PDB entry 8ASN | X-ray diffraction, 2.57 A resolution | chains B and C of the 9 polymer chains in the assembly

# Chain B
Protein: Tubulin beta-2B chain
Source organism: Bos taurus
UniProtKB: Q6B856 (TBB2B_BOVIN); the author numbering skips numbers that UniProt does not, so the offset changes along the chain: 1-42 = UniProt 1-42; 45-360 = UniProt 43-358; 369-455 = UniProt 359-445
Chain sequence (445 residues; each row starts with the number of its first residue; note: 10 numbers in that range are skipped by the numbering (no residue carries them; nothing is unmodelled there)):
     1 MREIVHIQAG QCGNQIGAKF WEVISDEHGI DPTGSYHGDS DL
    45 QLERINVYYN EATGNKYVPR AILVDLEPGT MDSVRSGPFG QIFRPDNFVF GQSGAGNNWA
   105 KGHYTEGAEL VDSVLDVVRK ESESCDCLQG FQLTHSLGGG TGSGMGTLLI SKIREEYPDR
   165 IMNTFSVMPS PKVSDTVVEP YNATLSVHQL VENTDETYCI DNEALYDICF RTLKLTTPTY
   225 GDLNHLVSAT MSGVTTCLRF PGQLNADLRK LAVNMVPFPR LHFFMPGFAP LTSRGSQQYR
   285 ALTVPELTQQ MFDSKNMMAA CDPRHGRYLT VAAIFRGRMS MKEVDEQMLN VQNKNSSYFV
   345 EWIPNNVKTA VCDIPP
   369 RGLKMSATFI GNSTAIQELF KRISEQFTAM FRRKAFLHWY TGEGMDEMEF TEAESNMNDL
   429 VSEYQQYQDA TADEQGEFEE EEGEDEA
Not modelled in the structure: 1, 282, 369, 439-455
Metal / ion sites: Mg2+ site 1 near A9 (its only coordinating residue here); Mg2+ site 2: S140 (together with GDP)
Ligand contacts: GDP (guanosine-5'-diphosphate): A9, G10, Q11, C12, G13, Q15, I16, D69, N101, S140, G142, G143, G144, T145, G146, S147, V171, P173, V177, D179, E183, N206, L209, Y224, L227, N228
Swiss-Prot annotation at these positions:
  - motif: M1 to I4 (MREI motif)
  - binding site (GTP): Q11, E71, S140, G144, T145, G146, N206, N228
  - binding site (Mg(2+)): E71
  - modified residue: S40 (Phosphoserine), T57 (Phosphothreonine), K60 (N6-acetyllysine), S174 (Phosphoserine), T287 (Phosphothreonine), T292 (Phosphothreonine), R320 (Omega-N-methylarginine), E448 (5-glutamyl polyglutamate)
  - cross-link (Glycyl lysine isopeptide (Lys-Gly)): K60 (interchain with G-Cter in ubiquitin), K326 (interchain with G-Cter in ubiquitin)

# Chain C
Protein: Tubulin alpha-1B chain
Source organism: Bos taurus
UniProtKB: P81947 (TBA1B_BOVIN); numbering as in UniProt (aligned over 1-451)
Chain sequence (451 residues; row label = number of the first residue in the row):
     1 MRECISIHVG QAGVQIGNAC WELYCLEHGI QPDGQMPSDK TIGGGDDSFN TFFSETGAGK
    61 HVPRAVFVDL EPTVIDEVRT GTYRQLFHPE QLITGKEDAA NNYARGHYTI GKEIIDLVLD
   121 RIRKLADQCT GLQGFLVFHS FGGGTGSGFT SLLMERLSVD YGKKSKLEFS IYPAPQVSTA
   181 VVEPYNSILT THTTLEHSDC AFMVDNEAIY DICRRNLDIE RPTYTNLNRL ISQIVSSITA
   241 SLRFDGALNV DLTEFQTNLV PYPRIHFPLA TYAPVISAEK AYHEQLSVAE ITNACFEPAN
   301 QMVKCDPRHG KYMACCLLYR GDVVPKDVNA AIATIKTKRS IQFVDWCPTG FKVGINYQPP
   361 TVVPGGDLAK VQRAVCMLSN TTAIAEAWAR LDHKFDLMYA KRAFVHWYVG EGMEEGEFSE
   421 AREDMAALEK DYEEVGVDSV EGEGEEEGEE Y
Not modelled in the structure: 40-46, 57-58, 440-451
Ligand contacts: GTP (guanosine-5'-triphosphate): G10, Q11, A12, Q15, I16, D69, D98, A99, A100, N101, N102, S140, G142, G143, G144, T145, G146, I171, P173, V177, S178, T179, E183, N206, Y224, L227, N228, I231

# Interface between chain B and chain C
Pairs across the interface (35; chain B residue first):
  Q96(B) - M1(C)
  D179(B) - E254(C)
  D179(B) - K352(C)  hydrogen bond (backbone-side chain)
  T180(B) - T257(C)
  T180(B) - N258(C)  hydrogen bond
  V181(B) - N258(C)  hydrogen bond (backbone-side chain)
  V181(B) - P348(C)
  T221(B) - P325(C)
  T221(B) - K326(C)
  T221(B) - N329(C)
  A397(B) - W346(C)
  M398(B) - W346(C)
  R400(B) - S439(C)
  R401(B) - Y262(C)  hydrogen bond (backbone-side chain)
  R401(B) - D345(C)  salt bridge
  R401(B) - W346(C)
  R401(B) - E434(C)  hydrogen bond (side chain-backbone)
  R401(B) - V435(C)
  R401(B) - V437(C)  hydrogen bond (side chain-backbone)
  R401(B) - D438(C)
  R401(B) - S439(C)  hydrogen bond
  K402(B) - Y262(C)
  A403(B) - P261(C)
  A403(B) - Y262(C)
  A403(B) - W346(C)  hydrophobic
  F404(B) - T257(C)
  F404(B) - N258(C)
  F404(B) - V260(C)
  F404(B) - P261(C)  hydrogen bond (backbone-backbone)
  H406(B) - V260(C)  hydrogen bond (side chain-backbone)
  H406(B) - P261(C)  hydrogen bond (side chain-backbone)
  H406(B) - P263(C)
  W407(B) - Q256(C)
  W407(B) - T257(C)  hydrogen bond (side chain-backbone)
  W407(B) - V260(C)
Also at the interface, not in a pair above, chain B (19 interface residues in all): E71, G100, N101, V182, T220
Also at the interface, not in a pair above, chain C (24 interface residues in all): R2, M313, C347

# Overview
19 residues of chain B face 24 of chain C across their interface, with 11 hydrogen bonds and 1 salt bridge.
Polar contacts include R401(B)-D345(C), D179(B)-K352(C) and T180(B)-N258(C). Bound to chain B: GDP. Chain C
binds GTP.
Here chain B is Tubulin beta-2B chain and chain C is Tubulin alpha-1B chain, both from Bos taurus. Entry 8ASN
(Crystal structure of the apo human TTL in complex with tubulin-stathmin) was determined by X-ray diffraction.
